Entry 8FDN (X-ray diffraction, 2.20 A resolution); this record covers chains B and C of the 4 polymer chains in the assembly.

== Chain B ==
Protein: Hemoglobin subunit beta
Source organism: Homo sapiens
Notes: fragment: Hb_alpha
UniProtKB: P68871 (HBB_HUMAN); residues 1-146 here correspond to UniProt positions 2-147 (UniProt number = residue number + 1)
Sequence (146 residues; numbered 1 to 146; the number before each row is that of its first residue):
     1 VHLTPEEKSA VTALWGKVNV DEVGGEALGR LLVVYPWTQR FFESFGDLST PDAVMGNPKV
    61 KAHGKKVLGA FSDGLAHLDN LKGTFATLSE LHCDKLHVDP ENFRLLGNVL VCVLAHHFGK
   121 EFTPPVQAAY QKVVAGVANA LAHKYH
Not modelled in the structure: 143-146
Metal / ion sites: heme Fe near H92 (its only coordinating residue here)
Small-molecule neighbours:
  - heme (HEM): F41, F42, S44, F45, H63, K66, V67, A70, L88, L91, H92, K95, L96, F103
  - N-T-Butylhydroxylamine (XQZ): T38, F41, F42, L96, V98, N102, F103
Swiss-Prot annotation at these positions:
  - binding site ((2R)-2,3-bisphosphoglycerate): V1, H2, K82, H143
  - binding site (heme b): H63, H92
  - site: E7, K8 (Microbial infection: Cleavage), G25, E26 (Microbial infection: Cleavage), G29, R30 (Microbial infection: Cleavage), Y35, P36 (Microbial infection: Cleavage), W37, T38 (Microbial infection: Cleavage), F45, G46 (Microbial infection: Cleavage), D52, A53 (Microbial infection: Cleavage), G56, N57 (Microbial infection: Cleavage), K59 (Not glycated), F71, S72 (Microbial infection: Cleavage), G74, L75 (Microbial infection: Cleavage), K82 (Not glycated), T84, F85 (Microbial infection: Cleavage), H92, C93 (Microbial infection: Cleavage), K95 (Not glycated), R104, L105 (Microbial infection: Cleavage), L110, V111 (Microbial infection: Cleavage), G119, K120 (Microbial infection: Cleavage), F122, T123 (Microbial infection: Cleavage), A128, A129 (Microbial infection: Cleavage) and 2 more in UniProt
  - modified residue: V1 (N-acetylvaline), S9 (Phosphoserine), T12 (Phosphothreonine), S44 (Phosphoserine), T50 (Phosphothreonine), K59 (N6-acetyllysine), K82 (N6-acetyllysine), T87 (Phosphothreonine), C93 (S-nitrosocysteine), K144 (N6-acetyllysine)
  - glycosylation: V1 (N-linked (Glc) (glycation) valine), K8 (N-linked (Glc) (glycation) lysine), K17 (N-linked (Glc) (glycation) lysine), K66 (N-linked (Glc) (glycation) lysine), K120 (N-linked (Glc) (glycation) lysine), K144 (N-linked (Glc) (glycation) lysine)
Reported in the primary citation:
  - heme coordination: H92
  - conformationally variable residues (helix shift): F85 to P100
  - binding site for heme: K59, K66

== Chain C ==
Protein: Hemoglobin subunit alpha
Source organism: Homo sapiens
UniProtKB: P69905 (HBA_HUMAN); residues 1-141 here correspond to UniProt positions 2-142 (UniProt number = residue number + 1)
Sequence (141 residues; numbered 1 to 141; the number before each row is that of its first residue):
     1 VLSPADKTNV KAAWGKVGAH AGEYGAEALE RMFLSFPTTK TYFPHFDLSH GSAQVKGHGK
    61 KVADALTNAV AHVDDMPNAL SALSDLHAHK LRVDPVNFKL LSHCLLVTLA AHLPAEFTPA
   121 VHASLDKFLA SVSTVLTSKY R
Metal / ion sites: heme Fe near H87 (its only coordinating residue here)
Small-molecule neighbours: heme (HEM): T39, Y42, F43, H45, F46, H58, K61, V62, A65, L66, L83, L86, H87, L91, V93, N97, F98, L101, L105, V132, L136
Swiss-Prot annotation at these positions:
  - binding site (O2): H58
  - binding site (heme b): H87
  - site: T8, N9 (Microbial infection: Cleavage), K11 (Not glycated), A13, W14 (Microbial infection: Cleavage), Y24, G25 (Microbial infection: Cleavage), L29, E30 (Microbial infection: Cleavage), H45, F46 (Microbial infection: Cleavage), D47, L48 (Microbial infection: Cleavage), S52, A53 (Microbial infection: Cleavage), V55, K56 (Microbial infection: Cleavage), K56 (Not glycated), G59, K60 (Microbial infection: Cleavage), K60 (Not glycated), K90 (Not glycated), L91, R92 (Microbial infection: Cleavage), K99 (Not glycated), L106, V107 (Microbial infection: Cleavage), T108, L109 (Microbial infection: Cleavage), V121, H122 (Microbial infection: Cleavage), S133, T134 (Microbial infection: Cleavage)
  - modified residue: S3 (Phosphoserine), K7 (N6-succinyllysine), T8 (Phosphothreonine), K11 (N6-succinyllysine), K16 (N6-acetyllysine), Y24 (Phosphotyrosine), S35 (Phosphoserine), K40 (N6-succinyllysine), S49 (Phosphoserine), S102 (Phosphoserine), T108 (Phosphothreonine), S124 (Phosphoserine), S131 (Phosphoserine), T134 (Phosphothreonine), T137 (Phosphothreonine), S138 (Phosphoserine)
  - glycosylation (N-linked (Glc) (glycation) lysine): K7, K16, K40, K61
Reported in the primary citation:
  - binding site for heme: H45, H58

== How chain B and chain C interact ==
Residue-residue contacts - 16 pairs, chain B then chain C:
  P36(B) with Y140(C), hydrophobic
  W37(B) with R92(C); V93(C); D94(C); P95(C); Y140(C)
  Q39(B) with R92(C), hydrogen bond
  R40(B) with T41(C); Y42(C); L91(C), hydrogen bond (side chain-backbone)
  E43(B) with R92(C), salt bridge
  H97(B) with T38(C)
  V98(B) with T38(C)
  D99(B) with V96(C)
  E101(B) with V96(C)
  N102(B) with D94(C), hydrogen bond
Other interface residues (no listed pair), chain C (11 interface residues in all): L100

== Overview ==
10 residues of chain B and 11 residues of chain C are in contact; the contacts include 3 hydrogen bonds and 1
salt bridge. Polar pairs include E43(B)-R92(C), Q39(B)-R92(C) and R40(B)-L91(C). Ligands of chain B: heme and
N-T-Butylhydroxylamine. From the paper: a binding site for heme at K59(B), K66(B) and H45(C) among others;
heme coordination by H92(B).
Here chain B is Hemoglobin subunit beta and chain C is Hemoglobin subunit alpha, both from Homo sapiens. Entry
8FDN (Human Hemoglobin with N-tertbutylhydroxylamine) was determined by X-ray diffraction (same publication as
8FDJ, 8FDK, 8FDL and 8FDM).
